Entry 8A43 (electron microscopy, 4.09 A resolution (low resolution: residue-level contacts below are approximate; hydrogen-bond / salt-bridge calls are withheld)); this record covers chains B and N of the 12 polymer chains in the assembly.

== Chain B ==
Protein: DNA-directed RNA polymerase I subunit RPA2
Organism: Homo sapiens
Notes: EC 2.7.7.6
UniProtKB: Q9H9Y6 (RPA2_HUMAN); residues 1-1135 here = UniProt positions 1-1135
Chain sequence (1135 residues; numbered 1 to 1135; the number before each row is that of its first residue):
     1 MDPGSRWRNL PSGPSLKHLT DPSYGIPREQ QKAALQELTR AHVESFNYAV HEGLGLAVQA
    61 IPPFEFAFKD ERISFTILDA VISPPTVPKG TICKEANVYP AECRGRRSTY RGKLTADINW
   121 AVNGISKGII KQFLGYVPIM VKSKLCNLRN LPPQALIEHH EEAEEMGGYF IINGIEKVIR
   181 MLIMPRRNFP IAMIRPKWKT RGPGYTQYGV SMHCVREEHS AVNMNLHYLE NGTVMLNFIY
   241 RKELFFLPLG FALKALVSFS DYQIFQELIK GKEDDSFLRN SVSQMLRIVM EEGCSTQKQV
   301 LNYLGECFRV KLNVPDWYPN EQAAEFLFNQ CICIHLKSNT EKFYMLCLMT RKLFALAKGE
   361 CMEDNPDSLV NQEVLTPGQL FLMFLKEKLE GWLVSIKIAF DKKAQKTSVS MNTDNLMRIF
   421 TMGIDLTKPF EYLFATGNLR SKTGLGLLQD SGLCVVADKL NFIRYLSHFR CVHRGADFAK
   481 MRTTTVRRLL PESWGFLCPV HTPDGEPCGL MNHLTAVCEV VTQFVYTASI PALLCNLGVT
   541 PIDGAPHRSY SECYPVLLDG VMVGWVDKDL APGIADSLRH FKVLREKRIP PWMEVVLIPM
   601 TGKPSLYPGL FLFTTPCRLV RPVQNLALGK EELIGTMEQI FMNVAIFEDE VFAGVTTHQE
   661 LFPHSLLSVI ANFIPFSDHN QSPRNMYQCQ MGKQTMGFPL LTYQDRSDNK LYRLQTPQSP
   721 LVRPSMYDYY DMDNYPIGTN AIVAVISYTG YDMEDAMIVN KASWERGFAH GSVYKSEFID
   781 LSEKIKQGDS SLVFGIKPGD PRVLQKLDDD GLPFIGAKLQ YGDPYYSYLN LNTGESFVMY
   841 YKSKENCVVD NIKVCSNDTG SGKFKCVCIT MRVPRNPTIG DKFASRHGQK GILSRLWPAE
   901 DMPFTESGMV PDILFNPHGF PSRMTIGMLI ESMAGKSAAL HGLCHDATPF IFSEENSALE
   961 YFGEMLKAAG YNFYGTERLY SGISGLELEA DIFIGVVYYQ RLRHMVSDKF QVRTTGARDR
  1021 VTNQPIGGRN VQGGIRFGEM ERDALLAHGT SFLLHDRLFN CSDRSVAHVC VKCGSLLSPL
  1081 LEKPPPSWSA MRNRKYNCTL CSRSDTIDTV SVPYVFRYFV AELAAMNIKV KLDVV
Disordered / not traced: 1-3, 1135
Cystine bridges: Cys855-Cys866
Swiss-Prot annotation at these positions:
  - zinc finger: Cys1070 to Cys1101 (C4-type)
  - region: Ile194 to Tyr208 (Loop B), Leu236 to Leu247 (Loop A), Leu439 to Leu453 (Fork loop 1), Arg474 to Leu489 (Fork loop 2)
  - binding site (RNA): Arg180, Asp367, Lys890
  - binding site (Mg(2+)): Asp755
  - binding site (DNA): Arg1020, Arg1036
  - binding site (Zn(2+)): Cys1070, Cys1073, Cys1098, Cys1101
  - site: Tyr687 (Active site gating)
  - modified residue: Ser1051 (Phosphoserine)
  - natural variant: Ser682 (S682R: In TCS4; uncertain significance), Arg1003 (R1003C: In TCS4; R1003S: In TCS4)

== Chain N ==
Protein: DNA-directed RNA polymerase I subunit RPA49
Organism: Homo sapiens
UniProtKB: Q9GZS1 (RPA49_HUMAN); numbering as in UniProt (aligned over 1-419)
Chain sequence (419 residues; row label = number of the first residue in the row):
     1 MAAEVLPSAR WQYCGAPDGS QRAVLVQFSN GKLQSPGNMR FTLYENKDST NPRKRNQRIL
    61 AAETDRLSYV GNNFGTGALK CNTLCRHFVG ILNKTSGQME VYDAELFNMQ PLFSDVSVES
   121 ELALESQTKT YREKMDSCIE AFGTTKQKRA LNTRRMNRVG NESLNRAVAK AAETIIDTKG
   181 VTALVSDAIH NDLQDDSLYL PPCYDDAAKP EDVYKFEDLL SPAEYEALQS PSEAFRNVTS
   241 EEILKMIEEN SHCTFVIEAL KSLPSDVESR DRQARCIWFL DTLIKFRAHR VVKRKSALGP
   301 GVPHIINTKL LKHFTCLTYN NGRLRNLISD SMKAKITAYV IILALHIHDF QIDLTVLQRD
   361 LKLSEKRMME IAKAMRLKIS KRRVSVAAGS EEDHKLGTLS LPLPPAQTSD RLAKRRKIT
Disordered / not traced: 1-8, 114-419
Swiss-Prot annotation at these positions:
  - modified residue: Ser35 (Phosphoserine), Ser163 (Phosphoserine), Lys373 (N6-acetyllysine)
  - mutagenesis: Lys373 (K373R: Decreased acetylation)

== Chain B / chain N interface ==
Residue-residue contacts - 25 pairs, chain B then chain N:
  Ser258(B) with Gln110(N); Leu112(N); Phe113(N)
  Phe259(B) with Gln110(N); Pro111(N)
  Ser260(B) with Pro111(N); Leu112(N); Phe113(N)
  Tyr262(B) with Asn30(N)
  Gln263(B) with Ser29(N); Asn30(N); Met109(N); Gln110(N); Pro111(N)
  Gln266(B) with Ser29(N); Asn30(N); Gly31(N)
  Ser295(B) with Phe113(N)
  Thr296(B) with Phe113(N)
  Gln297(B) with Phe113(N)
  Thr340(B) with Thr76(N)
  Cys535(B) with Leu84(N)
  Pro541(B) with Cys81(N)
  Asp543(B) with Leu79(N)
  Gly544(B) with Leu79(N)
Other interface residues (no listed pair), chain B (19 interface residues in all): Lys254, Ser338, Glu341, Ala532, Ile542
Other interface residues (no listed pair), chain N (16 interface residues in all): Gln27, Tyr69, Lys80, Cys85

== Overview ==
The interface between chain B and chain N involves 19 residues on one side and 16 on the other. From UniProt:
3 RNA-binding residues, Mg2+-binding residue Asp755(B), DNA-binding residues Arg1020(B) and Arg1036(B) and 4
Zn2+-binding residues on chain B.
Chain B is DNA-directed RNA polymerase I subunit RPA2 and chain N is DNA-directed RNA polymerase I subunit
RPA49, both from Homo sapiens; the structure, Human RNA polymerase I, was determined by electron microscopy.
